PDB entry 9E4Z | electron microscopy, 3.70 A resolution | chains B and F of the 8 polymer chains in the assembly

[Chain B]
Protein: Isoform Flip of Glutamate receptor 2
From: Rattus norvegicus
UniProtKB: P19491 (GRIA2_RAT), isoform P19491-2; aligned to UniProt positions 25-835 over residues 10-820 (the alignment contains insertions or deletions, so no single offset holds)
Sequence (811 residues; numbered 10 to 820; the number before each row is that of its first residue):
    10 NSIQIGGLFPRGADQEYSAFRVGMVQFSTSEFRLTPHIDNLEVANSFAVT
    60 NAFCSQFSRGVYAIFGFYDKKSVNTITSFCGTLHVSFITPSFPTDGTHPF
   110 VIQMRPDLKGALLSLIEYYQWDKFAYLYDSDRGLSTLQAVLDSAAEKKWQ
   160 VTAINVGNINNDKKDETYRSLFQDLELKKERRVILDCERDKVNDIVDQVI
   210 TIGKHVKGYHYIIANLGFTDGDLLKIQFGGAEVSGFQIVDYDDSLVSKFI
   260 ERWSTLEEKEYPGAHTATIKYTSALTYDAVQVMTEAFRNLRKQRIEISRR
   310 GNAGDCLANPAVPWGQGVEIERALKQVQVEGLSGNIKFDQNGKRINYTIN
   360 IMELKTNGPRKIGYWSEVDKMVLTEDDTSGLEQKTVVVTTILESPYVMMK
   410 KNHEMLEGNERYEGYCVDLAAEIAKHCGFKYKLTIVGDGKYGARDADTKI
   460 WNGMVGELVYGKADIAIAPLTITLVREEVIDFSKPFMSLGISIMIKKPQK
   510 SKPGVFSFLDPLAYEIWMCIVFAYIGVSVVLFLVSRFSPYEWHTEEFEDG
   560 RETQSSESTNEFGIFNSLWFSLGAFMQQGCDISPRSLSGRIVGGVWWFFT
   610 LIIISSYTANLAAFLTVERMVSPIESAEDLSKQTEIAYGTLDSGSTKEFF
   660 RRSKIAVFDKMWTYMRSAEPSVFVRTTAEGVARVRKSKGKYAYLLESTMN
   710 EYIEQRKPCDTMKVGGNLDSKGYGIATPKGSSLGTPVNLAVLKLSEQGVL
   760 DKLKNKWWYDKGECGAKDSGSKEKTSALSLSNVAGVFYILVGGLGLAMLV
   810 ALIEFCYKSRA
Not modelled in the structure: 550-564, 820
Construct notes: conflict Glu-241 (Asn256 in P19491), Leu-382 (Val397 in P19491), Glu-384 (Gly405 in P19491), Asp-385 (Asn406 in P19491), Gln-392 (Asn413 in P19491)
Disulfides: Cys-63/Cys-315, Cys-718/Cys-773
Ligand contacts:
  - cyclothiazide (CYZ), molecule 1: Ile-481, Pro-494, Ser-497, Ser-729, Lys-730, Gly-731
  - cyclothiazide (CYZ), molecule 2: Lys-493, Pro-494, Phe-495, Met-496, Ser-497, Leu-751, Ser-754, Leu-759, Asp-760, Lys-763
  - glutamic acid (GLU): Tyr-450, Pro-478, Leu-479, Thr-480, Arg-485, Leu-650, Gly-653, Ser-654, Thr-655, Lys-656, Glu-705, Tyr-732
Curated features (UniProtKB/Swiss-Prot):
  - glycosylation: Asn-355 (N-linked (GlcNAc...) asparagine)

[Chain F]
Protein: Voltage-dependent calcium channel gamma-2 subunit
From: Mus musculus
UniProtKB: O88602 (CCG2_MOUSE); residues 1002-1207 here correspond to UniProt positions 3-208 (UniProt number = residue number - 999)
Sequence (208 residues; row label = number of the first residue in the row):
  1002 LFDRGVQMLLTTVGAFAAFSLMTIAVGTDYWLYSRGVCKTKSVSENETSK
  1052 KNEEVMTHSGLWRTCCLEGNFKGLCKQIDHFPEDADYEADTAEYFLRAVR
  1102 ASSIFPILSVILLFMGGLCIAASEFYKTRHNIILSAGIFFVSAGLSNIIG
  1152 IIVYISANAGDPSKSDSKKNSYSYGWSFYFGALSFIIAEMVGVLAVHMFI
  1202 DRHKQLTG
Not modelled in the structure: 1043-1050, 1162-1169
Construct notes: expression tag (1208-1209)
Disulfides: Cys-1039/Cys-1067, Cys-1066/Cys-1076
Curated features (UniProtKB/Swiss-Prot):
  - glycosylation: Asn-1047 (N-linked (GlcNAc...) asparagine)

[Chain B / chain F interface]
Pairs across the interface (29; chain B residue first):
  Glu-524(B) with Lys-1170(F), salt bridge; Tyr-1175(F)
  Met-527(B) with Phe-1179(F), hydrophobic
  Cys-528(B) with Ile-1153(F), hydrophobic
  Phe-531(B) with Ile-1149(F); Ala-1183(F), hydrophobic; Phe-1186(F)
  Ala-532(B) with Ile-1149(F)
  Ile-534(B) with Phe-1186(F), hydrophobic; Glu-1190(F)
  Gly-535(B) with Leu-1146(F); Glu-1190(F)
  Val-538(B) with Glu-1190(F)
  Val-539(B) with Val-1142(F), hydrophobic
  Phe-541(B) with Val-1194(F), hydrophobic; Val-1197(F), hydrophobic; His-1198(F)
  Leu-542(B) with Ile-1139(F), hydrophobic; Val-1197(F), hydrophobic
  Arg-545(B) with Ile-1201(F)
  Phe-546(B) with Leu-1135(F), hydrophobic
  Ser-547(B) with His-1204(F); Thr-1208(F)
  Tyr-549(B) with His-1204(F); Thr-1208(F)
  Ser-565(B) with Gly-1209(F)
  Glu-566(B) with Ile-1201(F); Lys-1205(F), salt bridge; Gly-1209(F)
Other interface residues (no listed pair), chain B (18 interface residues in all): Ile-573
Other interface residues (no listed pair), chain F (25 interface residues in all): Ile-1152, Ile-1156, Tyr-1173, Ile-1187, Phe-1200

[Overview]
18 residues of chain B and 25 residues of chain F are in contact; the contacts include 2 salt bridges. Polar
contacts include Glu-524(B)/Lys-1170(F) and Glu-566(B)/Lys-1205(F). Chain B binds glutamic acid and
cyclothiazide.
Here chain B is Isoform Flip of Glutamate receptor 2 (Rattus norvegicus) and chain F is Voltage-dependent
calcium channel gamma-2 subunit (Mus musculus). Entry 9E4Z (GluA2-gamma2 complex bound glutamate and
cyclothiazide) was determined by electron microscopy (same publication as 9E4Y).
